6CP5 - chains Z and 7 of the 16 polymer chains in the assembly; structure by electron microscopy, 4.20 A resolution (low resolution: residue-level contacts below are approximate; hydrogen-bond / salt-bridge calls are withheld).

== Chain Z ==
Name: ATP synthase subunit 4, mitochondrial
Organism: Saccharomyces cerevisiae (strain ATCC 204508 / S288c)
UniProt: P05626 (ATPF_YEAST); residues 1-209 here correspond to UniProt positions 36-244 (UniProt number = residue number + 35)
Chain sequence (209 residues; numbered 1 to 209; the number before each row is that of its first residue):
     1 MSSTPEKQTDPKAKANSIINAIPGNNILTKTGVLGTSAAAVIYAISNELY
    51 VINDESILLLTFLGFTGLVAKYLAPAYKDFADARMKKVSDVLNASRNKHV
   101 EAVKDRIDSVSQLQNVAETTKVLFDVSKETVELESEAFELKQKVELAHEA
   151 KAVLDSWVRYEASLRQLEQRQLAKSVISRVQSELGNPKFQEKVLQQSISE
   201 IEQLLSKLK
Not modelled in the structure: 1-52, 107-209
Swiss-Prot annotation at these positions:
  - modified residue: Ser109 (Phosphoserine)

== Chain 7 ==
Name: ATP synthase subunit d, mitochondrial
Organism: Saccharomyces cerevisiae (strain ATCC 204508 / S288c)
UniProt: P30902 (ATP7_YEAST); residues 1-173 here correspond to UniProt positions 2-174 (UniProt number = residue number + 1)
Chain sequence (173 residues; each row starts with the number of its first residue):
     1 SLAKSAANKLDWAKVISSLRITGSTATQLSSFKKRNDEARRQLLELQSQP
    51 TEVDFSHYRSVLKNTSVIDKIESYVKQYKPVKIDASKQLQVIESFEKHAM
   101 TNAKETESLVSKELKDLQSTLDNIQSARPFDELTVDDLTKIKPEIDAKVE
   151 EMVKKGKWDVPGYKDRFGNLNVM
Not modelled in the structure: 1-106
Swiss-Prot annotation at these positions:
  - modified residue: Ser1 (N-acetylserine)

== How chain Z and chain 7 interact ==
Pairs across the interface (11):
  Arg84(Z) - Phe167(7)
  Arg84(Z) - Gly168(7)
  Arg84(Z) - Leu170(7)
  Ser89(Z) - Asp131(7)
  Val91(Z) - Phe167(7)
  Leu92(Z) - Phe130(7)
  Asn93(Z) - Phe130(7)
  Arg96(Z) - Arg128(7)
  Asn97(Z) - Arg128(7)
  Val100(Z) - Arg128(7)
  Val103(Z) - Leu117(7)
Also at the interface, not in a pair above, chain Z (10 interface residues in all): Arg106

== Summary ==
Chain Z and chain 7 form an interface of 10 and 7 residues respectively.
Here chain Z is ATP synthase subunit 4, mitochondrial and chain 7 is ATP synthase subunit d, mitochondrial,
both from Saccharomyces cerevisiae (strain ATCC 204508 / S288c). Entry 6CP5 (Monomer yeast ATP synthase Fo
reconstituted in nanodisc with inhibitor of oligomycin bound generated from focused ...) was determined by
electron microscopy, deposited together with 6CP3, 6CP6 and 6CP7.
